3ELS - chain A; structure by X-ray diffraction, 1.80 A resolution.

# Chain A
Molecule: Pre-mRNA leakage protein 1
Source organism: Saccharomyces cerevisiae
Notes: fragment: to 204
UniProt: Q07930 (PML1_YEAST); residue numbers follow UniProt; this construct covers 51-204
Chain sequence (158 residues; each row starts with the number of its first residue):
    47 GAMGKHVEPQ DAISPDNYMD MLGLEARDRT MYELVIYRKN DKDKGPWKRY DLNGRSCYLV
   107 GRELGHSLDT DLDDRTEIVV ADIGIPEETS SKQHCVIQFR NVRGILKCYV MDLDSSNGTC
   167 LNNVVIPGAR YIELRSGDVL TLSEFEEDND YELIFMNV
Disordered / not traced: 47-50, 113-121
Construct notes: expression tag (47-50)
Metal / ion sites: Mg2+ near Asp128 (its only coordinating residue here)
From the paper describing this entry:
  - contacts within the chain: Arg108-Ser136 (backbone contact)

# Overview
From the paper: contacts within the chain involving Arg108 and Ser136.
Chain A is Pre-mRNA leakage protein 1 (Saccharomyces cerevisiae); the structure, Crystal Structure of Yeast
Pml1p, Residues 51-204, was determined by X-ray diffraction (same publication as 3ELV).
